PDB entry 4AKX | X-ray diffraction, 2.94 A resolution | chains A and B

# Chain A
Name: SPCU
Organism: Pseudomonas aeruginosa
UniProtKB: Q02IF2 (Q02IF2_PSEAB); residue numbers follow UniProt; this construct covers 1-127
Sequence (127 residues; each row starts with the number of its first residue):
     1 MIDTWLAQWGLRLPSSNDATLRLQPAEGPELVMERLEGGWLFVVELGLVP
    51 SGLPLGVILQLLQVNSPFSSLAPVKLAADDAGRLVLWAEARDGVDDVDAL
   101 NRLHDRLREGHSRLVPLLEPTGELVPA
Disordered / not traced: 122-127
Modified / non-standard residues: Mse1 (selenomethionine; parent Met); Mse33 (selenomethionine; parent Met)

# Chain B
Name: EXOU
Organism: Pseudomonas aeruginosa
UniProtKB: Q02IF1 (Q02IF1_PSEAB); numbering as in UniProt (aligned over 30-687)
Sequence (660 residues; numbered 28 to 687; the number before each row is that of its first residue):
    28 GSSLRQEPSGQGLGVALKSTPGILSGKLPESVSDVRFSSPQGQGESRTLT
    78 DSAGPRQITLRQFENGVTELQLSRPPLTSLVLSGGGAKGAAYPGAMLALE
   128 EKGMLDGIRSMSGSSAGGITAALLASGMSPAAFKTLSDKMDLISLLDSSN
   178 KKLKLFQHISSEIGASLKKGLGNKIGGFSELLLNVLPRIDSRAEPLERLL
   228 RDETRKAVLGQIATHPEVARQPTVAAIASRLQSGSGVTFGDLDRLSAYIP
   278 QIKTLNITGTAMFEGRPQLVVFNASHTPDLEVAQAAHISGSFPGVFQKVS
   328 LSDQPYQAGVEWTEFQDGGVMINVPVPEMIDKNFDSGPLRRNDNLILEFE
   378 GEAGEVAPDRGTRGGALKGWVVGVPALQAREMLQLEGLEELREQTVVVPL
   428 KSERGDFSGMLGGTLNFTMPDEIKAHLQERLQERVGEHLEKRLQASERHT
   478 FASLDEALLALDDSMLTSVAQQNPEITDGAVAFRQKARDAFTELTVAIVS
   528 ANGLAGRLKLDEAMRSALQRLDALADTPERLAWLAAELNHADNVDHQQLL
   578 DAMRGQTVQSPVLAAALAEAQRRKVAVIAENIRKEVIFPSLYRPGQPDSN
   628 VALLRRAEEQLRHATSPAEINQALNDIVDNYSARGFLRFGKPLSSTTVEM
   678 AKAWRNKEFT
Disordered / not traced: 34-53, 179-201, 329-345, 378-410, 427-444, 532-534, 662-671, 686-687
Sequence notes: expression tag (28-29)
Modified / non-standard residues: Mse123, Mse131, Mse138, Mse155, Mse167, Mse289, Mse348, Mse356, Mse446, Mse492, Mse541, Mse580, Mse677 (selenomethionine; parent Met); Mse409, Mse437 (selenomethionine)
From the paper describing this entry:
  - catalytic residues: Gly111 to Gly113, Ser142
  - catalytic residues: Asp344 (citing earlier work)
  - conformationally variable residues (order/disorder transition): Asp344
  - post-translational modification sites: Lys178 (citing earlier work)
  - mutagenesis - S142A/K178R: abolished localization to endosomal compartments
  - mutagenesis - S142A: unchanged binding to PI(4,5)P2

# Interface between chain A and chain B
Contacting residue pairs (50):
  Trp9(A) - Val59(B)  hydrogen bond (side chain-backbone)
  Trp9(A) - Ser60(B)  hydrogen bond (side chain-backbone)
  Trp9(A) - Asp61(B)
  Trp9(A) - Val62(B)  hydrophobic
  Leu11(A) - Val62(B)
  Leu11(A) - Phe64(B)  hydrophobic
  Leu11(A) - Gln70(B)
  Arg12(A) - Phe64(B)
  Arg12(A) - Gln70(B)  hydrogen bond (backbone-side chain)
  Pro14(A) - Gln68(B)
  Leu21(A) - Gln68(B)
  Arg22(A) - Ser29(B)  hydrogen bond
  Arg22(A) - Phe64(B)
  Arg22(A) - Ser65(B)  hydrogen bond (backbone-backbone)
  Leu23(A) - Arg63(B)
  Leu23(A) - Phe64(B)  hydrophobic
  Leu23(A) - Ser65(B)
  Gln24(A) - Val62(B)
  Gln24(A) - Arg63(B)  hydrogen bond (backbone-backbone)
  Gln24(A) - Ser65(B)  hydrogen bond (backbone-side chain)
  Pro25(A) - Val59(B)  hydrophobic
  Pro25(A) - Asp61(B)
  Pro25(A) - Val62(B)  hydrophobic
  Ala26(A) - Ser60(B)
  Ala26(A) - Asp61(B)  hydrogen bond (backbone-backbone)
  Glu30(A) - Ser65(B)  hydrogen bond
  Leu48(A) - Glu636(B)
  Leu48(A) - Gln637(B)
  Val49(A) - Arg633(B)  hydrogen bond (backbone-side chain)
  Ser51(A) - Asp653(B)
  Ser51(A) - Asn657(B)  hydrogen bond
  Asp79(A) - Ser30(B)
  Asp79(A) - Leu31(B)  hydrogen bond (side chain-backbone)
  Asp79(A) - Arg32(B)
  Asp80(A) - Leu31(B)  hydrogen bond (backbone-backbone)
  Asp80(A) - Arg32(B)
  Asp80(A) - Gln33(B)  hydrogen bond (side chain-backbone)
  Asp80(A) - Arg632(B)
  Ala81(A) - Arg633(B)
  Ala81(A) - Glu636(B)
  Arg83(A) - Gly28(B)
  Arg83(A) - Ser29(B)  hydrogen bond (side chain-backbone)
  Arg83(A) - Glu636(B)  salt bridge
  Val85(A) - Arg32(B)
  Trp87(A) - Arg32(B)
  Asp105(A) - Pro56(B)
  Asp105(A) - Glu57(B)  hydrogen bond (side chain-backbone)
  Asp105(A) - Val59(B)
  Arg108(A) - Val59(B)
  Glu109(A) - Lys54(B)  salt bridge
Other interface residues (no listed pair), chain A (32 interface residues in all): Leu6, Gly10, Val43, Glu45, Pro50, Ala78, Asn101, Arg102, His104
Other interface residues (no listed pair), chain B (28 interface residues in all): Ser66, Gly69, His640, Asp656
The authors on this interface:
  - pairs named by the authors: Val49(A)-Arg633(B) (backbone contact), Ser51(A)-Asn657(B) (hydrogen bond)
  - interface residues, chain B: Val62(B), Ser65(B)

# Summary
32 residues of chain A face 28 of chain B across their interface, with 16 hydrogen bonds and 2 salt bridges.
Among the polar pairs are Arg83(A)-Glu636(B), Glu109(A)-Lys54(B) and Trp9(A)-Val59(B). The paper describes a
backbone contact between Val49(A) and Arg633(B); a hydrogen bond between Ser51(A) and Asn657(B). The paper
reports catalytic residues Gly111(B), Ser142(B) and Asp344(B); S142A/K178R of chain B abolish localization to
endosomal compartments.
Here chain A is SPCU and chain B is EXOU, both from Pseudomonas aeruginosa. Entry 4AKX (Structure of the
heterodimeric complex ExoU-SpcU from the type III secretion system (T3SS) of Pseudomonas aeruginosa) was
determined by X-ray diffraction.
